Entry 3HIF (X-ray diffraction, 3.59 A resolution); this record covers chains A and B.

Chain A (and B):
Name: Catabolite gene activator
Organism: Escherichia coli
Notes: chain B of this document is another copy of the same molecule, construct and numbering; everything in this record applies to it too
Reference sequence: P0ACK1 (CRP_SHIFL); residues 0-209 here correspond to UniProt positions 1-210 (UniProt number = residue number + 1)
Chain sequence (210 residues; each row starts with the number of its first residue; numbering starts at 0):
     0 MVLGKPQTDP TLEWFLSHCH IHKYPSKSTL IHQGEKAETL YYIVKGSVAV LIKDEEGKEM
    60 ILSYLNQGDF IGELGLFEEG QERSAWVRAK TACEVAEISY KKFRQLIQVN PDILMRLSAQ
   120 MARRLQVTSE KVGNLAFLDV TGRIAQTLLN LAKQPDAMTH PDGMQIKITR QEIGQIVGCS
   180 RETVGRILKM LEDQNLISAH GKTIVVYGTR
Unresolved in the structure: 0-6, 131-132, 208-209
Curated features (UniProtKB/Swiss-Prot):
  - DNA-binding region: S179 to R185 (H-T-H motif)
  - region: H19 to H21 (Activating region 2 (AR2)), K52 to E58 (Activating region 3 (AR3)), Q153 to G162 (Activating region 1 (AR1))
  - binding site (3',5'-cyclic AMP): G56 to S62, G71 to L73, R82, S83, T127, S128, A135, F136, Q170 to R180
  - site (Activating region 2 (AR2)): E96, K101
  - modified residue: K100 (N6-acetyllysine)
What the authors report for this chain:
  - conformationally variable residues (order/disorder transition): V131 to G132

Chain A / chain B interface:
Contacting residue pairs (45):
  E54(A) - E181(B)
  L73(A) - Q125(B)
  F76(A) - M114(B)  hydrophobic
  F76(A) - S117(B)
  E77(A) - Q125(B)
  Q80(A) - Q125(B)  hydrogen bond
  Q107(A) - P110(B)
  P110(A) - I106(B)  hydrophobic
  L113(A) - L113(B)  hydrophobic
  L113(A) - M114(B)  hydrophobic
  L113(A) - S117(B)
  M114(A) - F76(B)  hydrophobic
  M114(A) - L113(B)  hydrophobic
  S117(A) - F76(B)
  S117(A) - S117(B)  hydrogen bond
  A118(A) - F76(B)  hydrophobic
  M120(A) - S117(B)
  M120(A) - L124(B)
  A121(A) - L73(B)
  A121(A) - F76(B)  hydrophobic
  R123(A) - L124(B)
  L124(A) - E72(B)
  L124(A) - M120(B)  hydrophobic
  L124(A) - R123(B)
  L124(A) - L124(B)  hydrophobic
  Q125(A) - L73(B)
  T127(A) - T127(B)  hydrogen bond
  S128(A) - L61(B)
  K130(A) - T127(B)
  L134(A) - L195(B)  hydrophobic
  L134(A) - V205(B)  hydrophobic
  L137(A) - G141(B)
  L137(A) - L190(B)  hydrophobic
  D138(A) - G141(B)
  D138(A) - Q145(B)
  G141(A) - L137(B)
  G141(A) - D138(B)
  G141(A) - G141(B)
  R142(A) - Q145(B)  hydrogen bond
  Q145(A) - D138(B)
  Q145(A) - R142(B)
  T182(A) - E54(B)  hydrogen bond
  L190(A) - L137(B)  hydrophobic
  L195(A) - L134(B)  hydrophobic
  V205(A) - L134(B)  hydrophobic
Other interface residues (no listed pair), chain A (37 interface residues in all): M59, L61, I106, N133, A144, L148, E181, R185
Other interface residues (no listed pair), chain B (36 interface residues in all): L75, S83, Q107, A118, A121, K130, N133, F136, A144, L148, I196

In short:
37 residues of chain A face 36 of chain B across their interface, with 5 hydrogen bonds. Polar pairs include
Q80(A)-Q125(B), S117(A)-S117(B) and T127(A)-T127(B). Curated annotation (UniProt) lists a DNA-binding region
and 27 residues binding 3',5'-cyclic AMP on chain A. The paper reports conformational variability at V131(A).
Both chains are Catabolite gene activator (Escherichia coli). Entry 3HIF (The crystal structure of apo wild
type CAP at 3.6 A resolution) was determined by X-ray diffraction, deposited together with 3FWE.
